PDB entry 6N1T | X-ray diffraction, 3.50 A resolution | chains A and B

Chain A (and B):
Name: Bifunctional dihydrofolate reductase-thymidylate synthase
Organism: Toxoplasma gondii
Notes: EC 1.5.1.3, 2.1.1.45; fragment: dhfr-ts; chain B of this document is another copy of the same molecule, construct and numbering; everything in this record applies to it too
UniProt: Q07422 (DRTS_TOXGO); residue numbers follow UniProt; this construct covers 1-48, 74-200, 220-610
Amino-acid sequence (566 residues; each row starts with the number of its first residue; note: 44 numbers in that range are skipped by the numbering (no residue carries them; nothing is unmodelled there)):
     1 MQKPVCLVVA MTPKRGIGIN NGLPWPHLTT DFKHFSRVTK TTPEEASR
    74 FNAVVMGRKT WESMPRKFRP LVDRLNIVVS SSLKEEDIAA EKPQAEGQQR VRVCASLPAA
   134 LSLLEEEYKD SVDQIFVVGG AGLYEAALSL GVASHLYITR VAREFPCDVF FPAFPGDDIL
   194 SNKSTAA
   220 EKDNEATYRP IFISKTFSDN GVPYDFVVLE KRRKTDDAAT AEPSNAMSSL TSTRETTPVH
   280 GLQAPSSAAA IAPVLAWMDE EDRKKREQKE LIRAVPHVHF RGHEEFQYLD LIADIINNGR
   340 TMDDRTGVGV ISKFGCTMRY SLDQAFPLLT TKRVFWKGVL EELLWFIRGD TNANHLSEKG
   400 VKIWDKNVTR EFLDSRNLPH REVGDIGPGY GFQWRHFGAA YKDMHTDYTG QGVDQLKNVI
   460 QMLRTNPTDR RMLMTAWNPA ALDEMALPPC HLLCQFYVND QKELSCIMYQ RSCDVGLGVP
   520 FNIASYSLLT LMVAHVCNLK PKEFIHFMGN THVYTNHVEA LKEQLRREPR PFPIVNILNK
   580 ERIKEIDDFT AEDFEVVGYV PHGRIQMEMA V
Disordered / not traced: 1-2, 44-45, 197-200, 220-224, 253-284, 300-309 (chain B: 1-3, 44-45, 197-200, 220-224, 253-284, 301-309)
Small-molecule neighbours:
  - BOD (5-{4-[3-(2-methoxypyrimidin-5-yl)phenyl]piperazin-1-yl}pyrimidine-2,4-diamine): Val-8, Val-9, Ala-10, Leu-23, His-27, Asp-31, Phe-32, Phe-35, Met-87, Pro-88, Phe-91, Val-151, Tyr-157, Thr-172
  - 10-propargyl-5,8-dideazafolic acid (CB3): Lys-371, Arg-372, Val-373, Phe-374, Glu-381, Ile-402, Trp-403, Asn-406, Asp-513, Leu-516, Gly-517, Pro-519, Phe-520, Asn-521, Tyr-553, Arg-603, Met-608, Ala-609
  - NADPH (NDP; NADPH dihydro-nicotinamide-adenine-dinucleotide phosphate): Val-9, Ala-10, Ile-17, Gly-18, Ile-19, Asn-21, Gly-22, Leu-23, Trp-25, Gly-80, Arg-81, Lys-82, Thr-83, Ser-86, Val-102, Ser-103, Ser-104, Ser-105, Leu-106, Ala-128, Val-151, Gly-152, Gly-153, Ala-154, Gly-155, Leu-156, Tyr-157, Ala-159, Val-182
  - 2'-deoxyuridine 5'-monophosphate (UMP): Arg-344, Tyr-429, Leu-486, Cys-489, His-490, Gln-509, Arg-510, Ser-511, Cys-512, Asp-513, Gly-517, Asn-521, His-551, Tyr-553
From the paper describing this entry:
  - binding site for BOD: His-27, Phe-32, Phe-91
  - specificity-determining residues: His-27 (proposed by the authors, not directly observed)

Interface between chain A and chain B:
Residue-residue contacts - 138 pairs, chain A then chain B:
  Thr-30(A) with Trp-296(B)
  Lys-33(A) with Trp-296(B); Glu-299(B)
  His-34(A) with Val-293(B); Trp-296(B), hydrogen bond
  Arg-37(A) with Trp-296(B); Glu-299(B), salt bridge
  Val-38(A) with Val-293(B), hydrophobic
  Thr-41(A) with Pro-292(B)
  His-168(A) with Ser-285(B); Ala-289(B)
  Tyr-170(A) with Ala-289(B), hydrogen bond (side chain-backbone); Val-293(B), hydrophobic
  Ile-230(A) with Ser-286(B); Ile-290(B)
  Phe-231(A) with Ile-290(B), hydrophobic; Val-293(B), hydrophobic
  Phe-245(A) with Trp-296(B), hydrophobic
  Glu-249(A) with Ser-286(B)
  Ser-285(A) with His-168(B)
  Ser-286(A) with Glu-249(B)
  Ala-289(A) with His-168(B); Tyr-170(B), hydrogen bond (backbone-side chain)
  Ile-290(A) with Phe-231(B), hydrophobic
  Pro-292(A) with Tyr-170(B)
  Val-293(A) with His-34(B); Val-38(B), hydrophobic; Tyr-170(B), hydrophobic; Phe-231(B), hydrophobic
  Leu-294(A) with Phe-319(B), hydrophobic
  Trp-296(A) with Thr-30(B); His-34(B); Arg-37(B); Phe-245(B), hydrophobic
  Met-297(A) with Ser-233(B); Phe-245(B), hydrophobic
  Phe-319(A) with Leu-294(B), hydrophobic
  Arg-339(A) with Asn-498(B); Asp-499(B); Gln-500(B)
  Thr-340(A) with Asp-499(B), hydrogen bond (backbone-side chain)
  Met-341(A) with Thr-467(B); Val-497(B); Asn-498(B); Asp-499(B)
  Asp-342(A) with Thr-467(B)
  Asp-343(A) with Arg-469(B), salt bridge
  Arg-344(A) with Arg-470(B)
  Val-349(A) with Arg-469(B)
  Ser-351(A) with Tyr-496(B), hydrogen bond
  Phe-353(A) with Arg-358(B), hydrogen bond (backbone-side chain); Gln-494(B); Phe-495(B); Tyr-496(B), hydrophobic; Ile-506(B), hydrophobic; Ile-544(B), hydrophobic
  Gly-354(A) with Arg-358(B), hydrogen bond (backbone-side chain); Ile-506(B); Ile-544(B); Phe-546(B)
  Thr-356(A) with Thr-356(B), hydrogen bond; Phe-546(B)
  Arg-358(A) with Phe-353(B), hydrogen bond (side chain-backbone); Gly-354(B), hydrogen bond (side chain-backbone)
  Phe-436(A) with Asn-477(B); Pro-478(B)
  Val-452(A) with Pro-478(B); Ala-479(B), hydrophobic
  Gln-454(A) with Pro-478(B)
  Thr-467(A) with Met-341(B); Asp-342(B)
  Arg-469(A) with Asp-343(B), salt bridge; Arg-510(B), hydrogen bond (backbone-side chain); Ser-511(B); Asn-549(B); His-551(B); Tyr-553(B)
  Arg-470(A) with Arg-344(B); Pro-487(B); Arg-510(B)
  Leu-472(A) with Leu-491(B), hydrophobic; Arg-510(B)
  Thr-474(A) with Trp-476(B); Pro-478(B)
  Trp-476(A) with Thr-474(B)
  Asn-477(A) with Phe-436(B)
  Pro-478(A) with Phe-436(B); Gln-454(B); Thr-474(B)
  Ala-479(A) with Val-452(B), hydrophobic
  Pro-487(A) with Arg-470(B)
  Leu-491(A) with Leu-472(B), hydrophobic; Leu-492(B), hydrophobic
  Leu-492(A) with Leu-491(B), hydrophobic; Tyr-508(B), hydrophobic
  Gln-494(A) with Phe-353(B); Tyr-508(B), hydrogen bond; Arg-510(B), hydrogen bond (side chain-backbone); Gly-548(B); Asn-549(B)
  Tyr-496(A) with Ser-351(B), hydrogen bond; Phe-353(B), hydrophobic; Asn-549(B)
  Asn-498(A) with Arg-339(B)
  Asp-499(A) with Arg-339(B); Thr-340(B); Met-341(B)
  Ser-504(A) with Phe-353(B)
  Cys-505(A) with Phe-353(B)
  Ile-506(A) with Phe-353(B), hydrophobic; Gly-354(B); Tyr-508(B); Met-547(B); Gly-548(B)
  Tyr-508(A) with Leu-492(B), hydrophobic; Gln-494(B), hydrogen bond; Ile-506(B); Phe-546(B), hydrophobic
  Arg-510(A) with Arg-469(B), hydrogen bond (side chain-backbone); Leu-472(B); Gln-494(B), hydrogen bond (backbone-side chain)
  Ser-511(A) with Arg-469(B)
  Ile-544(A) with Phe-353(B); Gly-354(B)
  Phe-546(A) with Cys-355(B); Thr-356(B); Tyr-508(B), hydrophobic; Phe-546(B), hydrophobic; Met-547(B)
  Met-547(A) with Ile-506(B); Phe-546(B)
  Gly-548(A) with Gln-494(B); Ile-506(B)
  Asn-549(A) with Arg-469(B); Gln-494(B); Tyr-496(B)
  His-551(A) with Arg-469(B)
  Tyr-553(A) with Arg-469(B)
Interface residues without a listed pair, chain A (75 interface residues in all): Ser-233, Phe-236, Val-247, Lys-352, Cys-355, Leu-486, Phe-495, Val-497, Glu-502
Interface residues without a listed pair, chain B (76 interface residues in all): Lys-33, Thr-41, Ile-230, Phe-236, Val-247, Met-297, Val-349, Glu-502, Ser-504, Cys-505, Gln-509

Summary:
Chain A and chain B form an interface of 75 and 76 residues respectively; the contacts include 17 hydrogen
bonds and 3 salt bridges. Polar pairs include Arg-37(A)/Glu-299(B), Asp-343(A)/Arg-469(B) and
His-34(A)/Trp-296(B). The paper reports a binding site for BOD at His-27(A), Phe-32(A) and Phe-91(A); the
specificity determinant His-27(A).
Both chains are Bifunctional dihydrofolate reductase-thymidylate synthase (Toxoplasma gondii). Entry 6N1T
(Toxoplasma gondii TS-DHFR in complex with selective inhibitor 3) was determined by X-ray diffraction,
deposited together with 6N1S.
